Entry 8KDA (electron microscopy, 3.19 A resolution); this record covers chains T and H of the 17 polymer chains in the assembly.

# Chain T
Molecule: Aquifex aeolicus pre-tRNAVal
Sequence (73 nucleotides; row label = number of the first residue in the row; numbering starts at 0):
     0 AAGGCGCGUAGCUCAGUAGGGAGAGCGCCGGCCCGACACGCCGGAGGUCG
    50 GGGGUUCAAGUCCCCCCGCGCCU
Metal / ion sites: Mg2+ site 1: A0 (shared with 1 residue of chain E); Mg2+ site 2: A1 (shared with 3 residues of chain E)

# Chain H
Name: RNA-free ribonuclease P
From: Hydrogenobacter thermophilus DSM 653
Notes: EC 3.1.26.5
Reference sequence: D3DIV8 (D3DIV8_HYDTT); residues 1-189 here = UniProt positions 1-189
Sequence (189 residues; row label = number of the first residue in the row):
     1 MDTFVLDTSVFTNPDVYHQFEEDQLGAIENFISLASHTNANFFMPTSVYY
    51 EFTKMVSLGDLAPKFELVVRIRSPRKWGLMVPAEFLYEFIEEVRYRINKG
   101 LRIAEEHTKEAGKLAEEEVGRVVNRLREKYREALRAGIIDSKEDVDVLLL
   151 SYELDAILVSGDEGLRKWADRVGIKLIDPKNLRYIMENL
Reported in the primary citation:
  - catalytic residues: Asp7 (proposed by the authors, not directly observed)
  - binding site for Mg2+: Ser141
  - catalytic residues: Asp140, Ser141, Glu143, Asp144, Asp162

# Chain T / chain H interface
Contacting residue pairs - 7 pairs, chain T then chain H:
  G52(T) - Tyr95(H)  phosphate contact
  G52(T) - Lys99(H)  salt bridge to the phosphate
  G53(T) - Asn98(H)  sugar contact
  G53(T) - Arg102(H)  salt bridge to the phosphate
  U54(T) - Arg102(H)  salt bridge to the phosphate
  C56(T) - Lys109(H)  phosphate contact
  A57(T) - Lys109(H)  salt bridge to the phosphate
Interface residues without a listed pair, chain H (7 interface residues in all): Leu101, Glu105

# Summary
5 residues of chain T and 7 residues of chain H are in contact, with 4 salt bridges. Among the polar pairs are
G52(T)-Lys99(H), G53(T)-Arg102(H) and U54(T)-Arg102(H). The paper reports catalytic residues Asp7(H),
Asp140(H) and Ser141(H) among others; a binding site for Mg2+ at Ser141(H).
Here chain T is Aquifex aeolicus pre-tRNAVal and chain H is RNA-free ribonuclease P (Hydrogenobacter
thermophilus DSM 653). Entry 8KDA (Cryo-EM structure of Hydrogenobacter thermophilus minimal protein-only
RNase P (HARP) in complex with pre-tRNAs) was determined by electron microscopy.
